2WQJ - chains G and H of the 6 polymer chains in the assembly; structure by X-ray diffraction, 2.00 A resolution.

== Chain G (and H) ==
Protein: Tumor protein P73
From: Homo sapiens
Notes: fragment: truncated tetramerization domain, residues 351-383; chain H of this document is another copy of the same molecule, construct and numbering; everything in this record applies to it too
UniProt: O15350 (P73_HUMAN); numbering as in UniProt (aligned over 351-383)
Amino-acid sequence (35 residues; row label = number of the first residue in the row):
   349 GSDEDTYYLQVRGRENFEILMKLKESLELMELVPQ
Not modelled in the structure: 349-352, 381-383
From the paper describing this entry:
  - self-association interface (contacts with another copy of this molecule): Leu371

== Interface between chain G and chain H ==
Contacting residue pairs (47; chain G residue first):
  Asp353(G) - Val359(H)
  Asp353(G) - Arg360(H)
  Asp353(G) - Gly361(H)  hydrogen bond (backbone-backbone)
  Thr354(G) - Gln358(H)
  Thr354(G) - Val359(H)
  Tyr355(G) - Leu357(H)
  Tyr355(G) - Gln358(H)
  Tyr355(G) - Val359(H)  hydrogen bond (backbone-backbone)
  Tyr355(G) - Gly361(H)
  Tyr355(G) - Arg362(H)
  Tyr355(G) - Phe365(H)  hydrophobic
  Tyr356(G) - Leu357(H)
  Tyr356(G) - Gln358(H)  hydrogen bond
  Tyr356(G) - Phe365(H)
  Leu357(G) - Tyr355(H)
  Leu357(G) - Tyr356(H)
  Leu357(G) - Leu357(H)  hydrogen bond (backbone-backbone)
  Leu357(G) - Phe365(H)  hydrophobic
  Leu357(G) - Leu368(H)  hydrophobic
  Leu357(G) - Met369(H)  hydrophobic
  Gln358(G) - Thr354(H)
  Gln358(G) - Tyr355(H)
  Gln358(G) - Tyr356(H)  hydrogen bond
  Gln358(G) - Lys372(H)  hydrogen bond (backbone-side chain)
  Val359(G) - Asp353(H)
  Val359(G) - Thr354(H)
  Val359(G) - Tyr355(H)  hydrogen bond (backbone-backbone)
  Arg360(G) - Asp353(H)
  Gly361(G) - Asp353(H)  hydrogen bond (backbone-backbone)
  Arg362(G) - Tyr355(H)
  Asn364(G) - Leu375(H)
  Asn364(G) - Glu379(H)  hydrogen bond
  Phe365(G) - Tyr355(H)  hydrophobic
  Phe365(G) - Tyr356(H)
  Phe365(G) - Leu357(H)  hydrophobic
  Ile367(G) - Leu375(H)  hydrophobic
  Leu368(G) - Leu357(H)  hydrophobic
  Leu368(G) - Leu368(H)
  Leu368(G) - Lys372(H)
  Lys372(G) - Gln358(H)
  Lys372(G) - Val359(H)
  Lys372(G) - Leu368(H)
  Leu375(G) - Ile367(H)  hydrophobic
  Leu375(G) - Leu368(H)  hydrophobic
  Glu376(G) - Asn364(H)
  Glu379(G) - Glu363(H)
  Glu379(G) - Asn364(H)  hydrogen bond
Interface residues without a listed pair, chain G (20 interface residues in all): Met369, Leu371
Interface residues without a listed pair, chain H (21 interface residues in all): Leu371, Glu376

== Overview ==
20 residues of chain G and 21 residues of chain H are in contact; the contacts include 10 hydrogen bonds.
Polar pairs include Tyr356(G)-Gln358(H), Gln358(G)-Lys372(H) and Asn364(G)-Glu379(H). From the paper: a
self-association interface involving Leu371(G).
Both chains are Tumor protein P73 (Homo sapiens). Entry 2WQJ (Crystal structure of a truncated variant of the
human p73 tetramerization domain) was determined by X-ray diffraction, deposited together with 2WTT and 2WQI.
